PDB entry 6GU5 | X-ray diffraction, 1.90 A resolution | chains B and A

# Chain B
Protein: Molybdenum storage protein subunit beta
From: Azotobacter vinelandii DJ
UniProt: P84253 (MOSB_AZOVD); numbering as in UniProt (aligned over 2-270)
Amino-acid sequence (269 residues; numbered 2 to 270; the number before each row is that of its first residue):
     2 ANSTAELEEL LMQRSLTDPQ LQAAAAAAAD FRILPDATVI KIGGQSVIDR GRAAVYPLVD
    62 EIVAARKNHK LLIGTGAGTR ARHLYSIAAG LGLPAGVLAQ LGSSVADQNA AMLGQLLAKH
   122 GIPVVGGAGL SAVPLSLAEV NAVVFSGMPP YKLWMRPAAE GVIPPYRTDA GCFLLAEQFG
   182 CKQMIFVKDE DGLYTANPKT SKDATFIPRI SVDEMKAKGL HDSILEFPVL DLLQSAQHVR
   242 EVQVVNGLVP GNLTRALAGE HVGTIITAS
Unresolved in the structure: 2
Ligand contacts:
  - 8M0 (bis(mu4-oxo)-tetrakis(mu3-oxo)-hexakis(mu2-oxo)-hexadecaoxo-octamolybdenum (VI)): Val126, Gly127, Gly128, Ala129, Gly130, Leu131, Phe146, Ser147, Met149, Pro150, Pro151, Lys153, Leu176, Phe180
  - ATP (adenosine-5'-triphosphate): Lys42, Gly44, Gly45, Gln46, Ser47, Gly77, Ala78, Gly79, Thr169, Asp170, Lys189, Asp190, Glu191, Gly193, Leu194, Tyr195, Ala197, Asn198, Pro199, Lys200, Leu221, Ser224, Ile225

# Chain A
Protein: Molybdenum storage protein subunit alpha
From: Azotobacter vinelandii DJ
UniProt: P84308 (MOSA_AZOVD); numbering as in UniProt (aligned over 2-276)
Amino-acid sequence (275 residues; numbered 2 to 276; the number before each row is that of its first residue):
     2 TDTTNSIKHV ISPLARQTLQ DRDLTRPVAG KRPIRLLPWL QVVKIGGRVM DRGADAILPL
    62 VEELRKLLPE HRLLILTGAG VRARHVFSVG LDLGLPVGSL APLAASEAGQ NGHILAAMLA
   122 SEGVSYVEHP TVADQLAIHL SATRAVVGSA FPPYHHHEFP GSRIPPHRAD TGAFLLADAF
   182 GAAGLTIVEN VDGIYTADPN GPDRGQARFL PETSATDLAK SEGPLPVDRA LLDVMATARH
   242 IERVQVVNGL VPGRLTAALR GEHVGTLIRT GVRPA
Unresolved in the structure: 2-31
Ligand contacts:
  - 8M0 (bis(mu4-oxo)-tetrakis(mu3-oxo)-hexakis(mu2-oxo)-hexadecaoxo-octamolybdenum (VI)), molecule 1: Pro103, Ala106, Ser107, Gly110, Gln111, His114, Tyr127, Val128, Glu129, His130, Pro131, Ser150, Phe152, Pro153, Pro154, His156
  - 8M0, molecule 2: Pro154, Tyr155, His156, His157, His158
  - ATP (adenosine-5'-triphosphate): Lys45, Ile46, Gly47, Gly48, Arg49, Val50, Gly79, Ala80, Gly81, Arg85, Ala170, Glu190, Asn191, Val192, Gly194, Ile195, Tyr196, Ala198, Asp199, Pro200, Asn201, Pro225, Leu226, Pro227
  - molybdate ion (MOO): Val128, Thr132, Gln136, Ile139, His140

# Chain B / chain A interface
Residue-residue contacts (83; chain B residue first):
  Thr5(B) - Asp93(A)  hydrogen bond
  Glu9(B) - Ser89(A)
  Leu12(B) - Arg85(A)  hydrogen bond (backbone-side chain)
  Leu12(B) - Ser89(A)
  Met13(B) - Arg49(A)  hydrogen bond (backbone-side chain)
  Met13(B) - Val82(A)  hydrophobic
  Met13(B) - His86(A)
  Arg15(B) - Arg85(A)  hydrogen bond (backbone-side chain)
  Ser16(B) - Arg85(A)
  Ser16(B) - Leu226(A)  hydrogen bond (side chain-backbone)
  Leu17(B) - Arg85(A)
  Leu17(B) - Phe88(A)  hydrophobic
  Leu17(B) - Ile165(A)  hydrophobic
  Leu17(B) - Arg169(A)
  Thr18(B) - Arg169(A)
  Thr18(B) - Pro225(A)
  Thr18(B) - Leu226(A)  hydrogen bond (side chain-backbone)
  Thr18(B) - Val228(A)
  Asp19(B) - Pro225(A)
  Leu22(B) - Ile165(A)  hydrophobic
  Gln23(B) - Ser163(A)  hydrogen bond
  Gln23(B) - Ile165(A)
  Ala26(B) - Arg164(A)
  Ala26(B) - Ile165(A)  hydrophobic
  Ala27(B) - Arg164(A)
  Ala29(B) - Leu92(A)
  Ala29(B) - Arg164(A)  hydrogen bond (backbone-side chain)
  Ala30(B) - Gly95(A)
  Ala30(B) - Arg164(A)  hydrogen bond (backbone-side chain)
  Asp31(B) - Gly95(A)
  Phe32(B) - Leu94(A)
  Phe32(B) - Gly95(A)  hydrogen bond (backbone-backbone)
  Ile34(B) - Pro97(A)  hydrophobic
  Ile34(B) - Ser100(A)
  Leu92(B) - Ile35(A)
  Gly93(B) - Pro34(A)
  Gly93(B) - Ile35(A)  hydrogen bond (backbone-backbone)
  Leu94(B) - Pro34(A)
  Leu94(B) - Leu37(A)  hydrophobic
  Pro95(B) - Pro34(A)  hydrophobic
  Pro95(B) - Ala180(A)
  Val98(B) - Leu37(A)  hydrophobic
  Gln101(B) - Asp135(A)  hydrogen bond
  Pro151(B) - Pro154(A)
  Pro151(B) - Tyr155(A)
  Pro151(B) - His158(A)
  Tyr152(B) - Tyr155(A)  hydrophobic
  Tyr152(B) - His158(A)  hydrogen bond (side chain-backbone)
  Tyr152(B) - Phe160(A)
  Leu154(B) - Ala134(A)
  Leu154(B) - Leu177(A)  hydrophobic
  Leu154(B) - Ala180(A)
  Leu154(B) - Phe181(A)  hydrophobic
  Trp155(B) - His130(A)
  Trp155(B) - Ala134(A)  hydrophobic
  Trp155(B) - Pro153(A)
  Trp155(B) - Pro154(A)
  Trp155(B) - Tyr155(A)  hydrogen bond (backbone-side chain)
  Trp155(B) - Gly173(A)
  Trp155(B) - Leu176(A)
  Trp155(B) - Leu177(A)
  Arg157(B) - Tyr155(A)
  Arg157(B) - His168(A)  hydrogen bond
  Arg157(B) - Leu176(A)
  Arg157(B) - Asp234(A)  hydrogen bond (side chain-backbone)
  Arg157(B) - Val235(A)
  Arg157(B) - Thr238(A)  hydrogen bond
  Pro158(B) - Thr238(A)
  Tyr167(B) - Phe160(A)
  Gly172(B) - His158(A)  hydrogen bond (backbone-side chain)
  Leu175(B) - His158(A)
  Leu175(B) - Pro161(A)
  Glu178(B) - Pro161(A)
  Gln179(B) - Pro97(A)
  Gln179(B) - Gly99(A)  hydrogen bond (side chain-backbone)
  Gln179(B) - Ser100(A)  hydrogen bond
  Gln179(B) - His157(A)
  Leu233(B) - Phe160(A)  hydrophobic
  Leu233(B) - Pro161(A)
  Ser236(B) - Pro161(A)
  Ser236(B) - Gly162(A)  hydrogen bond (backbone-backbone)
  Ala237(B) - Pro161(A)  hydrophobic
  Gln238(B) - Gly162(A)
Also at the interface, not in a pair above, chain B (49 interface residues in all): Leu8, Pro20, Pro150, Met156, Ala159, Ala160, Gly162, Val163, Leu176, His239
Also at the interface, not in a pair above, chain A (52 interface residues in all): Leu96, Val98, Val133, Glu159, Pro203, Gly224, Asp229, Arg230, Arg240

# Overview
Chain B and chain A form an interface of 49 and 52 residues respectively; the contacts include 21 hydrogen
bonds. Polar contacts include Thr5(B)-Asp93(A), Leu12(B)-Arg85(A) and Met13(B)-Arg49(A). One ATP molecule and
one compound 8M0 molecule are bound between chain B and chain A.
Here chain B is Molybdenum storage protein subunit beta and chain A is Molybdenum storage protein subunit
alpha, both from Azotobacter vinelandii DJ. Entry 6GU5 (Mosto containing the core POM clusters) was determined
by X-ray diffraction together with 6GX4 and 6GUJ from the same study.
